7R8N - chains A and H of the 9 polymer chains in the assembly; structure by electron microscopy, 3.55 A resolution.

Chain A:
Molecule: Spike glycoprotein
From: Severe acute respiratory syndrome coronavirus 2
UniProt: P0DTC2 (SPIKE_SARS2); numbering as in UniProt; present here: 1-675, 679-1213
Chain sequence (1271 residues; row label = number of the first residue in the row; note: 3 numbers in that range are skipped by the numbering (no residue carries them; nothing is unmodelled there)):
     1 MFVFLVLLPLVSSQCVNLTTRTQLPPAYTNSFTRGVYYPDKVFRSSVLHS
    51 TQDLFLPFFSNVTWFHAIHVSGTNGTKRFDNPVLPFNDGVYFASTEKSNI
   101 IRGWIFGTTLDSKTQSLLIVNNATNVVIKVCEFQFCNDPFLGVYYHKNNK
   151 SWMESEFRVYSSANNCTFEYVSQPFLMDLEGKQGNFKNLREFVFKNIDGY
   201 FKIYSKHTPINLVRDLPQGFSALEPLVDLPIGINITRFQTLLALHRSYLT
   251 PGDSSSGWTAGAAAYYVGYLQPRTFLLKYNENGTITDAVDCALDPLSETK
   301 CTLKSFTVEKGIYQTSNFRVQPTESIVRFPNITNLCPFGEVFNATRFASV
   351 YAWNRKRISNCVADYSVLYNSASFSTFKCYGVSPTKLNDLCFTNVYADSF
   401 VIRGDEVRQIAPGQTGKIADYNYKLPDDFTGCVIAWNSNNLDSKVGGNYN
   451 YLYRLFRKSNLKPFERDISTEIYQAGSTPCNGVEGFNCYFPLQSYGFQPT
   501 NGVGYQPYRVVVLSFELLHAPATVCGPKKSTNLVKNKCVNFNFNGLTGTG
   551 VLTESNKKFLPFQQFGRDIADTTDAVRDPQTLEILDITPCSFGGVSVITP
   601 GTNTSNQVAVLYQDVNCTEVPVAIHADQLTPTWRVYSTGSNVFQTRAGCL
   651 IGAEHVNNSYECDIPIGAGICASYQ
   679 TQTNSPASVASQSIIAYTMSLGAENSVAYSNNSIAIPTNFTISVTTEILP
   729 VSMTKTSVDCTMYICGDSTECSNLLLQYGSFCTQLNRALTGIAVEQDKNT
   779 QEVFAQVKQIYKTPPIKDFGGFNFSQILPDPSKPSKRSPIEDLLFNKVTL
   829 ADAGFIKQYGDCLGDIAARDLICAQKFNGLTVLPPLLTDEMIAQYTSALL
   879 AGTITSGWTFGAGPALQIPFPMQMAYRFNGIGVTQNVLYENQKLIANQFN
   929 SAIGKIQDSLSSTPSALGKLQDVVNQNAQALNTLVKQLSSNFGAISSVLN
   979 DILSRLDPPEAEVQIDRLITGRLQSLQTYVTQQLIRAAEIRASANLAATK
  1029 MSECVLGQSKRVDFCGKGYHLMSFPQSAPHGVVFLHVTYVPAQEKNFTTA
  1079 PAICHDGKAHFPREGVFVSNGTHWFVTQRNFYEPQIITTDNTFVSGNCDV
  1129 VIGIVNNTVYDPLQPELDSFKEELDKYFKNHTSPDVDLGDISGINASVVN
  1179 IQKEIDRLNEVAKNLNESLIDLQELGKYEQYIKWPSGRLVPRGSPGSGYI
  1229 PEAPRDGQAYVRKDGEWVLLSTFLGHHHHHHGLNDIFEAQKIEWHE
Unresolved in the structure: 1-14, 67-77, 144-151, 181-184, 244-257, 622-640, 679-689, 827-848, 1141-1274
Disulfide bonds: Cys15-Cys136, Cys131-Cys166, Cys291-Cys301, Cys336-Cys361, Cys379-Cys432, Cys391-Cys525, Cys480-Cys488, Cys538-Cys590, Cys662-Cys671, Cys738-Cys760, Cys743-Cys749, Cys1032-Cys1043, Cys1082-Cys1126
Covalently attached groups: N-acetylglucosamine (NAG) linked to Asn165, Asn234, Asn282, Asn343, Asn616, Asn657, Asn717, Asn801, Asn1098, Asn1134
Construct notes: conflict Ala685 (Arg in P0DTC2), Pro817 (Phe in P0DTC2), Pro892 (Ala in P0DTC2), Pro899 (Ala in P0DTC2), Pro942 (Ala in P0DTC2), Pro986 (Lys in P0DTC2), Pro987 (Val in P0DTC2); expression tag (1214-1274)
UniProt features mapped onto this chain:
  - region: Asn280 to Cys301 (Putative superantigen), Arg403 to Asp405 (Integrin-binding motif), Asn448 to Phe456 (Immunodominant HLA epitope recognized by the CD8+), Ser816 to Tyr837 (Fusion peptide 1), Lys835 to Phe855 (Fusion peptide 2), Asp1163 to Glu1202 (Heptad repeat 2)
  - site: Arg815, Ser816 (Cleavage)
  - glycosylation: Asn17 (N-linked (GlcNAc...) (complex) asparagine), Asn61 (N-linked (GlcNAc...) (hybrid) asparagine), Asn74 (N-linked (GlcNAc...) (complex) asparagine), Asn122 (N-linked (GlcNAc...) (hybrid) asparagine), Asn149 (N-linked (GlcNAc...) (complex) asparagine), Asn165 (N-linked (GlcNAc...) (complex) asparagine), Asn234 (N-linked (GlcNAc...) (high mannose) asparagine), Asn282 (N-linked (GlcNAc...) (complex) asparagine), Thr323 (O-linked (GalNAc) threonine), Ser325 (O-linked (HexNAc...) serine), Asn331 (N-linked (GlcNAc...) (complex) asparagine), Asn343 (N-linked (GlcNAc...) (complex) asparagine), Asn603 (N-linked (GlcNAc...) (hybrid) asparagine), Asn616 (N-linked (GlcNAc...) (complex) asparagine), Asn657 (N-linked (GlcNAc...) (complex) asparagine), Asn709 (N-linked (GlcNAc...) (high mannose) asparagine), Asn717 (N-linked (GlcNAc...) (hybrid) asparagine), Asn801 (N-linked (GlcNAc...) (hybrid) asparagine), Asn1074 (N-linked (GlcNAc...) (hybrid) asparagine), Asn1098 (N-linked (GlcNAc...) (complex) asparagine) and 4 more in UniProt
  - natural variant: Leu5 (L5F: In strain: Iota/B.1.526), Ser13 (S13I: In strain: Epsilon/B.1.427/B.1.429), Leu18 (L18F: In strain: Beta/B.1.351, Gamma/P.1 and 1 more), Thr19 (T19I: In strain: Omicron/BQ.1.1, Omicron/XBB.1.5 and 1 more; T19R: In strain: Delta/B.1.617.2, Omicron/BA.2 and 4 more), Thr20 (T20N: In strain: Gamma/P.1), Leu24 to Ala27 (sequence variant, change not given here; In strain: Omicron/BA.2, Omicron/BA.2.12.1 and 6 more), Pro26 (P26S: In strain: Gamma/P.1), Gln52 (Q52H: In strain: Omicron/EG.5.1), Ala67 (A67V: In strain: Eta/B.1.525, Omicron/BA.1), His69 to Val70 (deletion: In strain: Alpha/B.1.1.7, Eta/B.1.525 and 5 more), Gly75 (G75V: In strain: Lambda/C.37), Thr76 (T76I: In strain: Lambda/C.37), 79 further natural variant entries in UniProt
  - mutagenesis: His69 to Val70 (Increased incorporation of cleaved spike into virions), Asn121 (N121Q: Partial loss of biliverdin affinity), Arg190 (R190K: Partial loss of biliverdin affinity), Asn234 (N234Q: Increased resistance to neutralizing antibodies), Asn331 (N331Q: Reduced viral infectivity), Asn343 (N343Q: Reduced viral infectivity), Leu452 (L452R: Increased resistance to neutralizing antibodies. Decreases HLA binding to NF9 epitope. Increased binding affinity to human ACE2), Tyr453 (Y453F: Decreased HLA binding to NF9 epitope. Increased binding affinity to human ACE2), Ala475 (A475V: Increased resistance to neutralizing antibodies), Val483 (V483A: Increased resistance to neutralizing antibodies), Glu484 (E484D: Increased replication in human TMEM106B overexpressing cells), Phe490 (F490L: Increased resistance to neutralizing antibodies and human covalescent sera neutralization), 5 further mutagenesis entries in UniProt
From the paper describing this entry:
  - mutagenesis - E484K: abolished binding to C051 Fab Heavy Chain (chain H)

Chain H:
Molecule: C051 Fab Heavy Chain
From: Homo sapiens
Notes: antibody fragment or engineered binder
Chain sequence (237 residues; numbered 1 to 237; the number before each row is that of its first residue):
     1 EVQLVESGGGLIQAGGSLRLSCAASGFGVRNNYMSWVRQAPGKGLEWVSV
    51 IYSGGTTYYADSVKGRFTISRDNSKNTVFLQMNSLRAEDTAVYYCAREGD
   101 VEGFSDLWSGYSRDRYYFDYWGQGTLVTVSSASTKGPSVFPLAPSSKSTS
   151 GGTAALGCLVKDYFPEPVTVSWNSGALTSGVHTFPAVLQSSGLYSLSSVV
   201 TVPSSSLGTQTYICNVNHKPSNTKVDKRVEPKSCDKT
Unresolved in the structure: 1, 131-237
Disulfide bonds: Cys22-Cys95

Chain A / chain H interface:
Contacting residue pairs (35):
  Lys417(A) - Tyr111(H)
  Lys444(A) - Ser74(H)
  Tyr449(A) - Ala24(H)
  Tyr449(A) - Gly26(H)  hydrogen bond (side chain-backbone)
  Tyr449(A) - Phe27(H)  hydrogen bond (side chain-backbone)
  Tyr449(A) - Gly28(H)
  Tyr449(A) - Asn73(H)
  Tyr449(A) - Asn76(H)
  Asn450(A) - Asn73(H)
  Asn450(A) - Ser74(H)
  Leu452(A) - Arg30(H)
  Leu455(A) - Tyr111(H)  hydrophobic
  Val483(A) - Tyr58(H)
  Glu484(A) - Tyr52(H)
  Glu484(A) - Gly55(H)
  Glu484(A) - Thr56(H)
  Glu484(A) - Tyr58(H)  hydrogen bond (backbone-side chain)
  Gly485(A) - Tyr116(H)  hydrogen bond (backbone-side chain)
  Phe486(A) - Asp114(H)
  Phe486(A) - Tyr116(H)
  Asn487(A) - Asp114(H)
  Tyr489(A) - Tyr33(H)
  Tyr489(A) - Ser112(H)
  Tyr489(A) - Arg113(H)  hydrogen bond (side chain-backbone)
  Tyr489(A) - Asp114(H)  hydrogen bond (side chain-backbone)
  Phe490(A) - Ser53(H)  hydrogen bond (backbone-side chain)
  Phe490(A) - Gly54(H)
  Phe490(A) - Arg113(H)  hydrogen bond (backbone-side chain)
  Gln493(A) - Arg30(H)
  Gln493(A) - Asn31(H)
  Gln493(A) - Arg113(H)
  Ser494(A) - Arg30(H)
  Ser494(A) - Asn31(H)
  Tyr495(A) - Asn31(H)
  Gln498(A) - Gly26(H)
Other interface residues (no listed pair), chain A (21 interface residues in all): Phe456, Cys488, Pro491, Leu492
Other interface residues (no listed pair), chain H (24 interface residues in all): Ser25, Thr57, Val101

In short:
The interface between chain A and chain H involves 21 residues on one side and 24 on the other; the contacts
include 8 hydrogen bonds. Among the polar pairs are Tyr449(A)-Gly26(H), Tyr449(A)-Phe27(H) and
Glu484(A)-Tyr58(H). From the paper: E484K of chain A abolishes binding to C051 Fab Heavy Chain (chain H).
Chain A is Spike glycoprotein (Severe acute respiratory syndrome coronavirus 2) and chain H is C051 Fab Heavy
Chain (Homo sapiens); the structure, Structure of the SARS-CoV-2 S 6P trimer in complex with neutralizing
antibody C051, was determined by electron microscopy together with 7N3F and 7R8O from the same study.
